PDB entry 6X3X | electron microscopy, 2.92 A resolution | chains D and L of the 9 polymer chains in the assembly

# Chain D
Name: Gamma-aminobutyric acid receptor subunit alpha-1
Organism: Homo sapiens
UniProt: P14867 (GBRA1_HUMAN); the construct has insertions or renumbered stretches relative to UniProt, so the offset changes along the chain: 1-312 = UniProt 28-339; 320-358 = UniProt 418-456
Amino-acid sequence (358 residues; numbered 1 to 358; the number before each row is that of its first residue):
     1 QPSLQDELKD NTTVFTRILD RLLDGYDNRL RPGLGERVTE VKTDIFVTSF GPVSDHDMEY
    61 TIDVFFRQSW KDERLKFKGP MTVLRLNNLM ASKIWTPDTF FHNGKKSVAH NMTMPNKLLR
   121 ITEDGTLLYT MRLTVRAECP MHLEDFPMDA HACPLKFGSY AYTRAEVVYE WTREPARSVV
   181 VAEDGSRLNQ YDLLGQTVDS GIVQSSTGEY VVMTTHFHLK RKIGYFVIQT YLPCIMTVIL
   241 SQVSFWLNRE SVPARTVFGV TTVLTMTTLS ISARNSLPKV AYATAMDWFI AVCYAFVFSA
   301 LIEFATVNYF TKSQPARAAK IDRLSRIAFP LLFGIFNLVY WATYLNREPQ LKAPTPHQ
Unresolved in the structure: 1-9, 348-358
Disulfides: Cys-139/Cys-153
Glycans and other covalent adducts: N-acetylglucosamine (NAG) linked to Asn-111
Differences from the reference sequence: linker (313-319)
Residues lining bound ligands:
  - gamma-amino-butanoic acid (ABU): Phe-65, Arg-67, Leu-118, Thr-130
  - DZP (7-chloro-1-methyl-5-phenyl-1,3-dihydro-2H-1,4-benzodiazepin-2-one), molecule 1: Phe-100, His-102, Ser-159, Tyr-160, Val-203, Gln-204, Ser-205, Ser-206, Tyr-210
  - DZP, molecule 2: Ile-228, Leu-232, Pro-233, Met-236, Thr-237, Thr-265, Leu-269
Swiss-Prot annotation at these positions:
  - binding site (4-aminobutanoate): Arg-67, Thr-130
  - binding site (3alpha-hydroxy-5alpha-pregnan-11,20-dione): Trp-246
  - glycosylation (N-linked (GlcNAc...) asparagine): Asn-11, Asn-111

# Chain L
Name: Kappa Fab Light Chain
Organism: Mus musculus
Notes: antibody fragment or engineered binder
Amino-acid sequence (213 residues; each row starts with the number of its first residue):
     1 NIVMTQSPKS MSMSVGERVT LSCKASEYVG TYVSWYQQKP EQSPKLLIYG ASNRYTGVPD
    61 RFTGSGSATD FTLTIGSVQA EDLADYHCGQ SYSYPTFGAG TKLELKRADA APTVSIFPPS
   121 SEQLTSGGAS VVCFLNNFYP KDINVKWKID GSERQNGVLN SWTDQDSKDS TYSMSSTLTL
   181 TKDEYERHNS YTCEATHKTS TSPIVKSFNR NEC
Unresolved in the structure: 107-213
Disulfides: Cys-23/Cys-88

# Interface between chain D and chain L
Residue-residue contacts (19):
  Glu-170(D) with Tyr-32(L)
  Trp-171(D) with Tyr-32(L), hydrogen bond
  Glu-174(D) with Ser-93(L); Tyr-94(L)
  Pro-175(D) with Tyr-32(L); Ser-91(L); Tyr-92(L)
  Ala-176(D) with Tyr-92(L), hydrogen bond (backbone-backbone)
  Arg-177(D) with Tyr-94(L), hydrogen bond
  Thr-197(D) with Tyr-28(L); Tyr-92(L)
  Val-198(D) with Tyr-28(L), hydrogen bond (backbone-side chain); Tyr-92(L), hydrogen bond (backbone-side chain)
  Asp-199(D) with Tyr-28(L); Gly-30(L); Thr-31(L), hydrogen bond; Tyr-32(L)
  Ser-200(D) with Thr-31(L), hydrogen bond (backbone-side chain); Tyr-32(L)
Interface residues without a listed pair, chain D (12 interface residues in all): Arg-164, Gln-196
Interface residues without a listed pair, chain L (9 interface residues in all): Asn-53

# Summary
Chain D and chain L form an interface of 12 and 9 residues respectively; the contacts include 7 hydrogen
bonds. Among the polar pairs are Trp-171(D)/Tyr-32(L), Arg-177(D)/Tyr-94(L) and Val-198(D)/Tyr-28(L). Ligands
of chain D: gamma-amino-butanoic acid and compound DZP. N-acetylglucosamine is covalently linked to
Asn-111(D).
Chain D is Gamma-aminobutyric acid receptor subunit alpha-1 (Homo sapiens) and chain L is Kappa Fab Light
Chain (Mus musculus); the structure, Human GABAA receptor alpha1-beta2-gamma2 subtype in complex with GABA
plus diazepam, was determined by electron microscopy, deposited together with 6X3S, 6X3T, 6X3U, 6X3V, 6X3W,
6X3Z and 6X40.
